Entry 5LT9 (X-ray diffraction, 3.00 A resolution); this record covers chain A.

Chain A:
Molecule: Methyl-accepting chemotaxis protein PctB
From: Pseudomonas aeruginosa
UniProtKB: A0A0F6UK01 (A0A0F6UK01_PSEAI); residues 30-277 here = UniProt positions 30-277
Chain sequence (290 residues; numbered 9 to 298; the number before each row is that of its first residue):
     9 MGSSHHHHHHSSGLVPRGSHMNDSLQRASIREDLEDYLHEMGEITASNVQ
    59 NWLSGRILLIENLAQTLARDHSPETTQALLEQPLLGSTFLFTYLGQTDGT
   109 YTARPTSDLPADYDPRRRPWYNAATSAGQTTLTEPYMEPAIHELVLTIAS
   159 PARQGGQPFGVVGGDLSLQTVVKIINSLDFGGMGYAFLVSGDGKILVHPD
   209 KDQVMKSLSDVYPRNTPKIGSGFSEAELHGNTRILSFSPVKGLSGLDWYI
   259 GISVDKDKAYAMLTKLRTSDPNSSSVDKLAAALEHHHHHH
Unresolved in the structure: 9-38, 273-298
Construct notes: initiating methionine (9); expression tag (10-29, 278-298)
Ligand contacts: arginine (ARG): F99, Y101, Y109, A111, P113, T114, S115, L117, Y121, R126, W128, Y144, E146, P147, A148, D173
From the paper describing this entry:
  - binding site for arginine: Y109, S115

Summary:
Bound to chain A: arginine. The paper reports a binding site for arginine at Y109 and S115.
Chain A is Methyl-accepting chemotaxis protein PctB (Pseudomonas aeruginosa); the structure, Ligand binding
domain of Pseudomonas aeruginosa PAO1 amino acid chemoreceptors PctB in complex with L-Arg, was determined by
X-ray diffraction, deposited together with 5LTO, 5LTV, 5LTX, 5T7M and 5T65.
